PDB entry 8BTG | electron microscopy, 3.20 A resolution | chains B and X of the 9 polymer chains in the assembly

== Chain B ==
Protein: Chromosomal replication initiator protein DnaA
Source organism: Bacillus subtilis
Reference sequence: A0A063XAK9 (A0A063XAK9_BACIU); residues 1-446 here = UniProt positions 1-446
Sequence (446 residues; row label = number of the first residue in the row):
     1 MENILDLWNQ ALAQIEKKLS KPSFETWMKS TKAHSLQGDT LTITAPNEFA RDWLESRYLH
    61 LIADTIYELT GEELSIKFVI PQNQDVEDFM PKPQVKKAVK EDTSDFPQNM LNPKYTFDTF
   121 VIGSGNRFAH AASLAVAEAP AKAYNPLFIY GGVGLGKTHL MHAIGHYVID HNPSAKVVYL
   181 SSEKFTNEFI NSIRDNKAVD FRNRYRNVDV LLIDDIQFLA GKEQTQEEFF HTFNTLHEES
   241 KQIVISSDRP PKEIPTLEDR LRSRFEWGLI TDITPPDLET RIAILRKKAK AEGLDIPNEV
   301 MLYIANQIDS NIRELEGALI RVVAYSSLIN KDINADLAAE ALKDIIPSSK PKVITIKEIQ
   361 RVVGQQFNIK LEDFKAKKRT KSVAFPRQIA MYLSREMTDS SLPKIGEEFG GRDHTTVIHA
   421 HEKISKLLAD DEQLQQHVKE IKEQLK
Not modelled in the structure: 1-108, 346-348
Ion coordination: Mg2+: Asp214 (together with ATP)
Residues lining bound ligands: ATP (adenosine-5'-triphosphate): Lys114, Tyr115, Thr119, Phe120, Val121, Asn126, Gly152, Val153, Gly154, Leu155, Gly156, Lys157, Thr158, His159, Asp214, Ile284, Lys288, Ile312, Arg313, Glu316
What the authors report for this chain:
  - mutagenesis - T26A, W27A, F49A: decreased binding to DnaD
  - mutagenesis - T26A, W27A, F49A: abolished growth

== Chain X ==
Molecule: 24-nt DNA strand
Sequence (24 nucleotides; each row starts with the number of its first residue):
     1 ACTTATCCAC AAATCCACAG GCCC

== Chain B / chain X interface ==
Residue-residue contacts - 8 pairs, chain B then chain X:
  Arg379(B) - DT6(X)  phosphate contact
  Arg379(B) - DC7(X)  sugar contact
  Arg412(B) - DC7(X)  salt bridge to the phosphate
  Asp413(B) - DC8(X)  base contact
  His414(B) - DC10(X)  base contact
  Thr415(B) - DC8(X)  hydrogen bond to the base
  Thr415(B) - DA9(X)  base contact
  Thr416(B) - DC7(X)  phosphate contact
Other interface residues (no listed pair), chain B (10 interface residues in all): Ala384, Gln388, Gly411, Lys423

== In short ==
The interface between chain B and chain X involves 10 residues on one side and 5 on the other, with 1 hydrogen
bond and 1 salt bridge. Among the polar pairs are Thr415(B)-DC8(X) and Arg412(B)-DC7(X). From the paper: T26A,
W27A and F49A of chain B reduce binding to DnaD; T26A, W27A and F49A of chain B abolish growth.
Chain B is Chromosomal replication initiator protein DnaA (Bacillus subtilis) and chain X is a 24-nt DNA
strand; the structure, Cryo-EM structure of the bacterial replication origin opening basal unwinding system,
was determined by electron microscopy.
